2HKH - chains L and H; structure by X-ray diffraction, 2.10 A resolution.

Chain L:
Molecule: Immunoglobulin Light chain Fab fragment
Source organism: Mus musculus
Notes: antibody fragment or engineered binder
Chain sequence (219 residues; each row starts with the number of its first residue):
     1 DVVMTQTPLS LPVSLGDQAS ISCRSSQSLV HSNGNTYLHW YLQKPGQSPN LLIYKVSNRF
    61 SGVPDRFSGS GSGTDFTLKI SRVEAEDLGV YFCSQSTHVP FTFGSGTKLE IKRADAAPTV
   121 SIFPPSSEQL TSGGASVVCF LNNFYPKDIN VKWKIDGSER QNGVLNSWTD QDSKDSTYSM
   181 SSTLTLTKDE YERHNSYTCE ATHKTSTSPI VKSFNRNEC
Cystine bridges: Cys23-Cys93, Cys139-Cys199

Chain H:
Molecule: Immunoglobulin Heavy chain Fab fragment
Source organism: Mus musculus
Notes: antibody fragment or engineered binder
Chain sequence (218 residues; each row starts with the number of its first residue):
     1 EVQVVESGGG LVQPKGSLKL SCVVSGSTLN NYAMNWVRQA PGKGLEWVAR IRSKSNNYAT
    61 YYADSVKDRF TISRDDSQSM IYLQMNNLKT EDTAMYYCVT YGNHPFAYWG QGTLVTVSAA
   121 KTTPPSVYPL APGCGDTTGS SVTLGCLVKG YFPESVTVTW NSGSLSSSVH TFPALLQSGL
   181 YTMSSSVTVP SSTWPSQTVT CSVAHPASST TVDKKLEP
Not modelled in the structure: 1, 135-137, 162-166
Cystine bridges: Cys22-Cys98, Cys146-Cys201

How chain L and chain H interact:
Pairs across the interface (71; chain L residue first):
  His39(L) with Pro105(H); Phe106(H)
  Tyr41(L) with Pro105(H); Phe106(H), hydrogen bond (side chain-backbone); Trp109(H)
  Gln43(L) with Gln39(H), hydrogen bond
  Ser48(L) with Tyr97(H); Gly110(H), hydrogen bond (side chain-backbone); Gln111(H)
  Pro49(L) with Leu45(H), hydrophobic; Trp109(H)
  Leu51(L) with His104(H); Pro105(H); Phe106(H); Ala107(H), hydrophobic
  Tyr54(L) with His104(H); Pro105(H)
  Phe60(L) with His104(H); Ala107(H), hydrophobic; Tyr108(H), hydrophobic
  Phe92(L) with Gly44(H); Leu45(H), hydrophobic
  Ser96(L) with Phe106(H)
  Val99(L) with Tyr61(H), hydrophobic
  Pro100(L) with Trp47(H), hydrophobic
  Phe101(L) with Asn35(H); Trp47(H); Arg50(H); Phe106(H), hydrophobic
  Phe103(L) with Val37(H), hydrophobic; Leu45(H); Trp47(H)
  Ser121(L) with Thr143(H)
  Phe123(L) with Leu130(H); Ala131(H); Pro132(H); Thr143(H)
  Pro124(L) with Ala131(H); Cys134(H), hydrophobic
  Ser126(L) with Tyr128(H); Pro129(H)
  Glu128(L) with Pro129(H); Lys214(H), salt bridge
  Gln129(L) with Tyr128(H)
  Ser132(L) with Tyr128(H)
  Ser136(L) with Leu147(H); Lys149(H)
  Val138(L) with Leu130(H), hydrophobic; Leu147(H), hydrophobic
  Phe140(L) with Leu130(H), hydrophobic; Phe172(H), hydrophobic; Ser184(H)
  Asn142(L) with His170(H); Phe172(H); Ser186(H)
  Asn143(L) with His170(H), hydrogen bond
  Leu165(L) with Gln177(H)
  Asn166(L) with Leu175(H)
  Ser167(L) with Phe172(H); Pro173(H), hydrogen bond (side chain-backbone); Leu175(H)
  Trp168(L) with Pro173(H)
  Thr169(L) with Thr171(H); Phe172(H)
  Ser179(L) with His170(H), hydrogen bond; Phe172(H)
  Met180(L) with Phe172(H)
  Ser181(L) with Phe172(H); Ser184(H), hydrogen bond
  Glu218(L) with Cys134(H)
  Cys219(L) with Cys134(H), disulfide
Other interface residues (no listed pair), chain L (42 interface residues in all): Asp1, Ser94, Thr183, Thr185, Phe214, Asn215
Other interface residues (no listed pair), chain H (43 interface residues in all): Glu46, Tyr62, Ala63, Asp64, Asn103, Leu144, Gly145, Ser185
Disulfides between the chains: Cys219(L)-Cys134(H)

In short:
42 residues of chain L face 43 of chain H across their interface, with 1 disulfide bond, 7 hydrogen bonds and
1 salt bridge. Polar contacts include Glu128(L)-Lys214(H), Tyr41(L)-Phe106(H) and Gln43(L)-Gln39(H).
Here chain L is Immunoglobulin Light chain Fab fragment and chain H is Immunoglobulin Heavy chain Fab
fragment, both from Mus musculus. Entry 2HKH (Crystal structure of the Fab M75) was determined by X-ray
diffraction, deposited together with 2HKF.
